6XTO - chains A and C; structure by X-ray diffraction, 1.40 A resolution.

== Chain A ==
Name: Formylglycine-generating enzyme
Organism: Thermomonospora curvata (strain ATCC 19995 / DSM 43183 / JCM 3096 / NBRC 15933 / NCIMB 10081 / Henssen B9)
Notes: EC 1.8.3.7
Reference sequence: D1A7C3 (FGE_THECD); residue numbers follow UniProt; this construct covers 1-302
Amino-acid sequence (303 residues; each row starts with the number of its first residue; numbering starts at 0):
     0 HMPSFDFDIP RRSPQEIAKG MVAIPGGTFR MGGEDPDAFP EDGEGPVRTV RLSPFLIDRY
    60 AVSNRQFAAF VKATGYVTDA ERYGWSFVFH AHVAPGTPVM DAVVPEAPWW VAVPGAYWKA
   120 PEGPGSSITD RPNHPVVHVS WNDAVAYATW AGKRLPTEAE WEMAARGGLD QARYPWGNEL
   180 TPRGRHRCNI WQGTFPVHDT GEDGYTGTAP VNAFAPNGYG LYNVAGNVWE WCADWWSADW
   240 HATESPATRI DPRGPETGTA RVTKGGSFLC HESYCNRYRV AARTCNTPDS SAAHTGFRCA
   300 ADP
Construct notes: expression tag (0)
Bound ions: Ca2+ site 1: N188, I189, D202, Y204; Ca2+ site 2: N222, V223, G225, V227; Cu+: C269, C274 (shared with C7(C) of chain C)
Residues lining bound ligands: nitric oxide (NO): W228, S266, L268, C269, Y273, H293
UniProt features mapped onto this chain:
  - binding site (Ca(2+)): N188, I189, D202, Y204, N222, V223, G225, V227
  - binding site (Cu(+)): C269, C274
  - mutagenesis: C187 (C187A: In 4C; increased formylglycine-generating enzyme activity; when associated with A-231; A-284 and A-298), C231 (C231A: In 4C; increased formylglycine-generating enzyme activity; when associated with A-187; A-284 and A-298), C269 (C269S: Abolished formylglycine-generating enzyme activity and ability to bind Cu(+)), C274 (C274S: Abolished formylglycine-generating enzyme activity and ability to bind Cu(+)), C284 (C284A: In 4C; increased formylglycine-generating enzyme activity; when associated with A-187; A-231 and A-298), C298 (C298A: In 4C; increased formylglycine-generating enzyme activity; when associated with A-187; A-231 and A-284)

== Chain C ==
Name: Abz-ala-thr-thr-pro-leu-cys-gly-pro-ser-arg-ala-ser-ile-leu-ser-gly
Amino-acid sequence (14 residues; each row starts with the number of its first residue):
     2 ATTPLCGPSR ASIL
Covalent attachments: isatoic anhydride (SOA) linked to A2
Bound ions: Cu+: C7 (shared with C269(A), C274(A) of chain A)

== How chain A and chain C interact ==
Contacting residue pairs (42):
  F38(A) with T4(C); P5(C), hydrophobic
  E40(A) with T4(C), hydrogen bond
  D41(A) with T4(C)
  D78(A) with R11(C)
  A79(A) with R11(C)
  Y82(A) with R11(C)
  W84(A) with R11(C), hydrogen bond (backbone-side chain); I14(C), hydrophobic
  F86(A) with P9(C); S10(C); I14(C), hydrophobic
  A101(A) with I14(C), hydrophobic
  V102(A) with I14(C)
  V103(A) with L6(C), hydrophobic; S13(C)
  P104(A) with L6(C); S13(C)
  E105(A) with T3(C)
  A106(A) with L6(C), hydrophobic
  W109(A) with P9(C)
  W228(A) with C7(C), hydrophobic
  Y273(A) with P5(C); L6(C), hydrogen bond (side chain-backbone)
  C274(A) with P5(C), hydrophobic; C7(C), disulfide
  R276(A) with T4(C); P5(C), hydrogen bond (side chain-backbone); C7(C), hydrogen bond
  C284(A) with G8(C)
  N285(A) with G8(C); P9(C), hydrogen bond (side chain-backbone); S10(C)
  T286(A) with S10(C), hydrogen bond
  D288(A) with R11(C), hydrogen bond (backbone-side chain)
  S289(A) with P9(C); S10(C); R11(C), hydrogen bond (side chain-backbone)
  S290(A) with R11(C), hydrogen bond
  A291(A) with P9(C), hydrophobic
  H293(A) with C7(C), hydrogen bond (side chain-backbone); P9(C)
Other interface residues (no listed pair), chain A (31 interface residues in all): S85, M99, W108, T283
Cross-chain cystine bridges: C274(A)-C7(C)

== Summary ==
Chain A and chain C form an interface of 31 and 11 residues respectively, with 1 disulfide bond and 11
hydrogen bonds. Polar contacts include E40(A)-T4(C), W84(A)-R11(C) and Y273(A)-L6(C). Bound to chain A: nitric
oxide. Isatoic anhydride is covalently linked to A2(C).
Chain A is Formylglycine-generating enzyme (Thermomonospora curvata (strain ATCC 19995 / DSM 43183 / JCM 3096
/ NBRC 15933 / NCIMB 10081 / Henssen B9)) and chain C is
Abz-ala-thr-thr-pro-leu-cys-gly-pro-ser-arg-ala-ser-ile-leu-ser-gly; the structure, Crystal structure reveals
non-coordinative binding of O2 to the copper center of the formylglycine-generating enzyme - ..., was
determined by X-ray diffraction (same publication as 6XTL, 6XTM, 6XTN, 6XTP, 6XTQ, 6XTR and 6XTS).
